7N6T - chains A and B; structure by X-ray diffraction, 1.32 A resolution.

Chain A:
Molecule: Protease
Organism: Human immunodeficiency virus type 1 group M subtype B (isolate BRU/LAI)
Notes: EC 3.4.23.16
Reference sequence: P03367 (POL_HV1BR); residues 1-99 here correspond to UniProt positions 501-599 (UniProt number = residue number + 500)
Amino-acid sequence (99 residues; numbered 1 to 99; the number before each row is that of its first residue):
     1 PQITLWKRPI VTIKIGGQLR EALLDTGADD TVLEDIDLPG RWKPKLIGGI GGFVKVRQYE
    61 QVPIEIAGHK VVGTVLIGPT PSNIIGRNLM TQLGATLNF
Construct notes: engineered mutation Lys-7 (Gln507 in P03367), Ile-10 (Leu510 in P03367), Arg-20 (Lys520 in P03367), Asp-35 (Glu535 in P03367), Ile-36 (Met536 in P03367), Asp-37 (Ser537 in P03367), Leu-46 (Met546 in P03367), Val-54 (Ile554 in P03367), Glu-60 (Asp560 in P03367), Val-62 (Ile562 in P03367), Pro-63 (Leu563 in P03367), Ala-67 (Cys567 in P03367), Val-71 (Ala571 in P03367), Val-72 (Ile572 in P03367), Ile-77 (Val577 in P03367), Ser-82 (Val582 in P03367), Met-90 (Leu590 in P03367), Leu-93 (Ile593 in P03367), Ala-95 (Cys595 in P03367)
Curated features (UniProtKB/Swiss-Prot):
  - region (Dimerization of protease): Pro-1 to Leu-5, Gly-49 to Phe-53, Lys-55, Asn-88, Leu-89, Thr-91, Gln-92, Gly-94, Thr-96 to Phe-99
  - active site: Asp-25 (For protease activity)
  - site: Phe-99 (Cleavage)

Chain B:
Molecule: Protease
Organism: Human immunodeficiency virus type 1 group M subtype B (isolate BRU/LAI)
Notes: EC 3.4.23.16
Reference sequence: P03367 (POL_HV1BR); residues 101-199 here correspond to UniProt positions 501-599 (UniProt number = residue number + 400)
Amino-acid sequence (99 residues; numbered 101 to 199; the number before each row is that of its first residue):
   101 PQITLWKRPI VTIKIGGQLR EALLDTGADD TVLEDIDLPG RWKPKLIGGI GGFVKVRQYE
   161 QVPIEIAGHK VVGTVLIGPT PSNIIGRNLM TQLGATLNF
Construct notes: engineered mutation Lys-107 (Gln507 in P03367), Ile-110 (Leu510 in P03367), Arg-120 (Lys520 in P03367), Asp-135 (Glu535 in P03367), Ile-136 (Met536 in P03367), Asp-137 (Ser537 in P03367), Leu-146 (Met546 in P03367), Val-154 (Ile554 in P03367), Glu-160 (Asp560 in P03367), Val-162 (Ile562 in P03367), Pro-163 (Leu563 in P03367), Ala-167 (Cys567 in P03367), Val-171 (Ala571 in P03367), Val-172 (Ile572 in P03367), Ile-177 (Val577 in P03367), Ser-182 (Val582 in P03367), Met-190 (Leu590 in P03367), Leu-193 (Ile593 in P03367), Ala-195 (Cys595 in P03367)
Curated features (UniProtKB/Swiss-Prot):
  - region (Dimerization of protease): Pro-101 to Leu-105, Gly-149 to Phe-153, Lys-155, Asn-188, Leu-189, Thr-191, Gln-192, Gly-194, Thr-196 to Phe-199
  - active site: Asp-125 (For protease activity)
  - site: Phe-199 (Cleavage)

How chain A and chain B interact:
Contacting residue pairs (78; chain A residue first):
  Pro-1(A) with Leu-197(B); Asn-198(B); Phe-199(B), hydrogen bond (backbone-backbone)
  Gln-2(A) with Thr-196(B); Leu-197(B); Asn-198(B), hydrogen bond
  Ile-3(A) with Thr-196(B); Leu-197(B), hydrogen bond (backbone-backbone); Phe-199(B), hydrophobic
  Thr-4(A) with Thr-196(B)
  Leu-5(A) with Thr-126(B); Arg-187(B), hydrogen bond (backbone-side chain); Met-190(B), hydrophobic; Thr-191(B); Ala-195(B)
  Trp-6(A) with Arg-187(B), hydrogen bond (backbone-side chain); Thr-191(B)
  Lys-7(A) with Arg-187(B)
  Arg-8(A) with Asp-129(B), salt bridge; Arg-187(B)
  Pro-9(A) with Thr-126(B); Arg-187(B)
  Leu-23(A) with Gly-127(B)
  Leu-24(A) with Thr-126(B), hydrogen bond (backbone-side chain); Leu-197(B), hydrophobic
  Asp-25(A) with Asp-125(B); Thr-126(B); Gly-127(B), hydrogen bond (side chain-backbone)
  Thr-26(A) with Leu-105(B); Pro-109(B); Leu-124(B), hydrogen bond (side chain-backbone); Asp-125(B); Thr-126(B), hydrogen bond (side chain-backbone); Leu-197(B)
  Gly-27(A) with Leu-123(B); Asp-125(B), hydrogen bond (backbone-side chain)
  Asp-29(A) with Arg-108(B), salt bridge
  Ile-50(A) with Pro-181(B), hydrophobic
  Ile-66(A) with Phe-199(B)
  Ala-67(A) with Phe-199(B), hydrophobic
  His-69(A) with Phe-199(B)
  Pro-81(A) with Ile-150(B), hydrophobic
  Arg-87(A) with Leu-105(B), hydrogen bond (side chain-backbone); Trp-106(B), hydrogen bond (side chain-backbone); Lys-107(B), hydrogen bond (side chain-backbone); Arg-108(B); Pro-109(B)
  Met-90(A) with Leu-105(B), hydrophobic
  Thr-91(A) with Leu-105(B); Trp-106(B)
  Leu-93(A) with Phe-199(B)
  Gly-94(A) with Asn-198(B)
  Ala-95(A) with Leu-105(B); Asn-198(B); Phe-199(B), hydrophobic
  Thr-96(A) with Gln-102(B); Ile-103(B); Thr-104(B); Thr-196(B); Leu-197(B); Asn-198(B), hydrogen bond (backbone-backbone)
  Leu-97(A) with Pro-101(B); Gln-102(B); Ile-103(B), hydrogen bond (backbone-backbone); Leu-124(B), hydrophobic; Thr-126(B); Thr-196(B); Leu-197(B), hydrophobic
  Asn-98(A) with Pro-101(B); Gln-102(B), hydrogen bond; Gly-194(B); Ala-195(B); Thr-196(B), hydrogen bond (backbone-backbone); Asn-198(B)
  Phe-99(A) with Pro-101(B), hydrogen bond (backbone-backbone); His-169(B); Leu-193(B); Ala-195(B), hydrophobic
Interface residues without a listed pair, chain B (30 interface residues in all): Ile-166, Ala-167

Summary:
Chain A and chain B each contribute 30 residues to their interface; the contacts include 18 hydrogen bonds and
2 salt bridges. Among the polar pairs are Arg-8(A)/Asp-129(B), Asp-29(A)/Arg-108(B) and Gln-2(A)/Asn-198(B).
From UniProt: active-site residue Asp-25(A) on chain A; active-site residue Asp-125(B) on chain B.
Chain A and chain B are both Protease (Human immunodeficiency virus type 1 group M subtype B (isolate
BRU/LAI)); the structure, Crystal structure of inhibitor-free HIV-1 PRS17 revertant mutant PRS17 V48G, was
determined by X-ray diffraction (same publication as 7N6V and 7N6X).
